PDB entry 7DLI | X-ray diffraction, 2.20 A resolution | chains A and C of the 3 polymer chains in the assembly

Chain A (and C):
Protein: Cryptochrome-1
Source organism: Mus musculus
Notes: chain C of this document is another copy of the same molecule, construct and numbering; everything in this record applies to it too
Reference sequence: P97784 (CRY1_MOUSE); residue numbers follow UniProt; this construct covers 1-496
Chain sequence (498 residues; each row starts with the number of its first residue; numbers below 1 keep their minus sign (Gly-1 is residue -1)):
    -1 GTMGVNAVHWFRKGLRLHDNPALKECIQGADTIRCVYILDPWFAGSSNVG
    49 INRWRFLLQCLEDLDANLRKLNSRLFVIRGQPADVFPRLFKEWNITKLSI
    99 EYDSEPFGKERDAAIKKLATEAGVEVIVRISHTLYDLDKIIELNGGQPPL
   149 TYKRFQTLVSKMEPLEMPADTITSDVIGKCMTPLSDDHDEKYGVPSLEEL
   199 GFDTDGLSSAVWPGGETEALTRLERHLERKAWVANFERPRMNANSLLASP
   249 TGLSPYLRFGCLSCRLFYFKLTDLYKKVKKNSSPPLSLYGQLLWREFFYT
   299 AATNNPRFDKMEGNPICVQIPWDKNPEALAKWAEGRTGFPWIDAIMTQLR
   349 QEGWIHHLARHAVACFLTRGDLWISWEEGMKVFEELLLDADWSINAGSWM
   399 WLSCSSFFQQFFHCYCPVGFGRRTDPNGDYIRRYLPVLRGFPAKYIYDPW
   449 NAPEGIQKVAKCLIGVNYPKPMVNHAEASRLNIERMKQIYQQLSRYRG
Disordered / not traced: -1 to 2, 38-46, 407-411, 489-496 (chain C: -1 to 1, 231-249)
Construct notes: expression tag (-1 to 0)
Curated features (UniProtKB/Swiss-Prot):
  - region: Val471 to Arg493 (Interaction with TIMELESS)
  - motif: Asn50 to Phe54 (LIR 1), Asp82 to Leu87 (LIR 2), Lys151 to Leu156 (LIR 3), Leu255 to Leu260 (LIR 4), Asp271 to Val276 (LIR 5), Ser285 to Leu290 (LIR 6), Thr335 to Trp339 (LIR 7), Lys379 to Leu384 (LIR 8), Gly395 to Leu400 (LIR 9), His411 to Val416 (LIR 10), Arg430 to Val435 (LIR 11), Gln486 to Leu491 (LIR 12), Ser492 to Gly496 (LIR 13)
  - binding site (FAD): Ser252, Gln289, His355, Asp387 to Asp389
  - modified residue (Phosphoserine): Ser71, Ser247, Ser280
  - cross-link (Glycyl lysine isopeptide (Lys-Gly)): Lys11 (interchain with G-Cter in ubiquitin), Lys107 (interchain with G-Cter in ubiquitin), Lys159 (interchain with G-Cter in ubiquitin), Lys329 (interchain with G-Cter in ubiquitin), Lys485 (interchain with G-Cter in ubiquitin)
  - mutagenesis: Ser71 (S71A: Phosphomimetic mutant that leads to stabilization of the protein; when associated with A-280 ...), Lys107 (K107R: Sensitive to FBXL3-ediated degradation but noz affected by expression of FBXL21), His224 (H224E: Reduces affinity for FBXL3), Ser247 (S247A: Reduced MAPK-catalyzed in vitro phosphorylation. No effect on inhibition of CLOCK-BMAL1-mediated transcriptional activity ...), Tyr273 (Y273A: Reduced interaction with MAP1LC3B and significant decrease in its autophagy-mediated degradation; when associated with A-276), Val276 (V276A: Reduced interaction with MAP1LC3B and significant decrease in its autophagy-mediated degradation; when associated with A-273), Ser280 (S280A: Phosphomimetic mutant that leads to stabilization of the protein; when associated with A-71 ...), Tyr287 (Y287A: No effect on its interaction with MAP1LC3B and moderate decrease in its autophagy-mediated degradation; when associated with A-290), Leu290 (L290A: No effect on its interaction with MAP1LC3B and moderate decrease in its autophagy-mediated degradation; when associated with A-287), Gly336 (G336D: Abolishes transcriptional repression of target genes. Abolishes interaction with PER2), Glu382 to Glu383 (Decreases transcriptional repression of target genes. Decreases FBXL3 binding. Increases PER2 binding), Phe405 (F405A: Decreases affinity for FBXL3. Slightly increases affinity for PER2), 4 further mutagenesis entries in UniProt
Small-molecule neighbours: H8X (N-[(2R)-3-carbazol-9-yl-2-oxidanyl-propyl]-N-(furan-2-ylmethyl)methanesulfonamide): Trp292, Phe296, His355, Arg358, His359, Ala362, Phe381, Leu385, Asp387, Ala388, Ile392, Asn393, Ser396, Trp397, Trp399
Reported in the primary citation:
  - conformationally variable residues (order/disorder transition): Gln407 to His411
  - mutagenesis - F405A/F406A: unchanged stability in response to KL101
  - mutagenesis - F405A/F406A: unchanged stability in response to TH301
  - mutagenesis - F406A, Q407A: decreased stability in response to KL101
  - mutagenesis - Q407A: increased stability in response to TH301

Interface between chain A and chain C:
Pairs across the interface - 26 pairs, chain A then chain C:
  Asn233(A) with Glu332(C), hydrogen bond
  Arg236(A) with Asn46(C); Asp201(C)
  Pro237(A) with Ser44(C); Asp201(C)
  Arg238(A) with Ser44(C), hydrogen bond (backbone-backbone); Gly199(C)
  Met239(A) with Gly199(C), hydrogen bond (backbone-backbone)
  Lys277(A) with Glu332(C), salt bridge; Arg334(C)
  Asn279(A) with Gly463(C), hydrogen bond (side chain-backbone); Val464(C); Asn465(C); Tyr466(C); Pro467(C)
  Ser280(A) with Arg334(C); Asn465(C); Pro467(C)
  Ser281(A) with Asn465(C), hydrogen bond (backbone-backbone)
  Leu356(A) with Glu196(C)
  Val416(A) with Glu188(C)
  Phe418(A) with Ser194(C); Glu196(C); Glu197(C)
  Arg421(A) with Glu197(C)
  Thr422(A) with Glu197(C), hydrogen bond (side chain-backbone)
Also at the interface, not in a pair above, chain A (16 interface residues in all): Lys278, Gly417
Also at the interface, not in a pair above, chain C (17 interface residues in all): Ser45, Val435

Overview:
16 residues of chain A and 17 residues of chain C are in contact; the contacts include 6 hydrogen bonds and 1
salt bridge. Polar contacts include Lys277(A)-Glu332(C), Asn233(A)-Glu332(C) and Asn279(A)-Gly463(C). Bound to
chain A: compound H8X. The paper reports that F406A and Q407A of chain A reduce stability in response to
KL101; conformational variability at Gln407(A).
Both chains are Cryptochrome-1 (Mus musculus). Entry 7DLI (Crystal structure of mouse CRY1 in complex with
KL001 compound) was determined by X-ray diffraction (same publication as 7D0M, 7D0N and 7EJ9).
